PDB entry 6X2O | X-ray diffraction, 2.55 A resolution | chains A and C of the 3 polymer chains in the assembly

# Chain A
Molecule: GTP-binding nuclear protein Ran
Source organism: Homo sapiens
UniProt: P62826 (RAN_HUMAN); residue numbers follow UniProt; this construct covers 1-216
Amino-acid sequence (216 residues; row label = number of the first residue in the row):
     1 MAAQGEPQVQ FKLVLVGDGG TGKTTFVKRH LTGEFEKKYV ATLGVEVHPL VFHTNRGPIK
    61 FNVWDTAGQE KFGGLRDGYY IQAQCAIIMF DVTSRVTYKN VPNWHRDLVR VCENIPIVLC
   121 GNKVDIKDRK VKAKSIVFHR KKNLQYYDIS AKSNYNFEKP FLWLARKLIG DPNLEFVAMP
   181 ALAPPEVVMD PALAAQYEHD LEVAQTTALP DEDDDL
Unresolved in the structure: 1-8
Metal / ion sites: Mg2+: Thr24, Thr42 (together with GMP-PNP)
Residues lining bound ligands: GMP-PNP (GNP; phosphoaminophosphonic acid-guanylate ester): Gly17, Asp18, Gly19, Gly20, Thr21, Gly22, Lys23, Thr24, Thr25, Phe35, Glu36, Lys37, Lys38, Tyr39, Val40, Ala41, Thr42, Thr66, Ala67, Gly68, Gln69, Asn122, Lys123, Asp125, Ile126, Ser150, Ala151, Lys152
Curated features (UniProtKB/Swiss-Prot):
  - region: Lys37 to Val45 (Switch-I), Gly68 to Gln84 (Switch-II), Asp211 to Leu216 (Interaction with RANBP1)
  - binding site (GTP): Asp18 to Thr25, Glu36 to Thr42, Gly68, Asn122 to Asp125, Ser150 to Lys152
  - site: Gln69 (Essential for GTP hydrolysis)
  - modified residue: Ala2 (N-acetylalanine), Thr24 (Phosphothreonine), Lys37 (N6-acetyllysine), Lys60 (N6-acetyllysine), Lys71 (N6-acetyllysine), Lys99 (N6-acetyllysine), Lys134 (N6-acetyllysine), Lys159 (N6-acetyllysine)
  - cross-link (Glycyl lysine isopeptide (Lys-Gly)): Lys71 (interchain with G-Cter in SUMO2), Lys152 (interchain with G-Cter in SUMO2)
  - mutagenesis: Gly19 (G19V: Blocks DNA replication; when associated with L-69), Thr24 (T24L: Has low binding affinity for GTP and GDP. Almost completely abolishes interaction with BIRC5; T24N: Has low binding affinity for GTP and GDP. Decreases nuclear import of proteins and RNA ...), Thr25 (T25A: Minor effect on the interaction with the alpha phosphate group of bound GTP), Lys37 (K37Q: Mimics acetylation; enhances the nuclear export of RELA/p65; K37R: Decreased acetylation), Tyr39 (Y39A: Abolishes steric hindrance that traps the essential Q-69 in an unreactive position, and causes slow GTP hydrolysis in wild-type ...), Gln69 (Q69L: Strongly decreased GTPase activity. Probably locked in the GTP-bound form. Loss of interaction with NUTF2. Decreases nuclear location and leads to cytoplasmic location during interphase ...), Glu70 (E70A: Strongly decreases the relase of bound GDP), Arg76 (R76E: Probable loss of interaction with NUTF2. Loss of transport to the nucleus), Lys134 (K134Q: Loss of normal mitotic chromosome segregation and defective mitotic spindle orientation; K134R: Loss of normal mitotic chromosome segregation and formation of sister chromatid bridges), Asp211 to Leu216 (No effect on GTPase activity. Abolishes interaction with RANBP1)

# Chain C
Molecule: Exportin-1
Source organism: Saccharomyces cerevisiae
UniProt: P30822 (XPO1_YEAST); numbering as in UniProt; present here: 1-376, 414-1058
Amino-acid sequence (1024 residues; row label = number of the first residue in the row; note: 37 numbers in that range are skipped by the numbering (no residue carries them; nothing is unmodelled there); numbers below 1 keep their minus sign (Gly-2 is residue -2)):
    -2 GGSMEGILDF SNDLDIALLD QVVSTFYQGS GVQQKQAQEI LTKFQDNPDA WQKADQILQF
    58 STNPQSKFIA LSILDKLITR KWKLLPNDHR IGIRNFVVGM IISMCQDDEV FKTQKNLINK
   118 SDLTLVQILK QEWPQNWPEF IPELIGSSSS SVNVCENNMI VLKLLSEEVF DFSAEQMTQA
   178 KALHLKNSMS KEFEQIFKLC FQVLEQGSSS SLIVATLESL LRYLHWIPYR YIYETNILEL
   238 LSTKFMTSPD TRAITLKCLT EVSNLKIPQD NDLIKRQTVL FFQNTLQQIA TSVMPVTADL
   298 KATYANANGN DQSFLQDLAM FLTTYLARNR ALLESDESLR ELLLNAHQYL IQLSKIEERE
   358 LFKTTLDYWH NLVADLFYE
   414 PLKKHIYEEI CSQLRLVIIE NMVRPEEVLV VENDEGEIVR EFVKESDTIQ LYKSEREVLV
   474 YLTHLNVIDT EEIMISKLAR QIDGSEWSWH NINTLSWAIG SISGTMSEDT EKRFVVTVIK
   534 DLLGLCEQKR GKDNKAVVAS DIMYVVGQYP RFLKAHWNFL RTVILKLFKF MHETHEGVQD
   594 MACDTFIKIV QKCKYHFVIQ QPRESEPFIQ TIIRDIQKTT ADLQPQQVHT FYKACGIIIS
   654 EERSVAERNR LLSDLMQLPN MAWDTIVEQS TANPTLLLDS ETVKIIANII KTNVAVCTSM
   714 GADFYPQLGH IYYNMLQLYR AVSSMISAQV AAEGLIATKT PKVRGLRTIK KEILKLVETY
   774 ISKARNLDDV VKVLVEPLLN AVLEDYMNNV PDARDAEVLN CMTTVVEKVG HMIPQGVILI
   834 LQSVFECTLD MINKDFTEYP EHRVEFYKLL KVINEKSFAA FLELPPAAFK LFVDAICWAF
   894 KHNNRDVEVN GLQIALDLVK NIERMGNVPF ANEFHKNYFF IFVSETFFVL TDSDHKSGFS
   954 KQALLLMKLI SLVYDNKISV PLYQEAEVPQ GTSNQVYLSQ YLANMLSNAF PHLTSEQIAS
  1014 FLSALTKQCK DLVVFKGTLR DFLVQIKEVG GDPTDYLFAE DKENA
Unresolved in the structure: -2, 978-980, 1053-1058
Construct notes: expression tag (-2 to 0); conflict Gly537 (Asp in P30822), Cys539 (Thr in P30822), Glu540 (Val in P30822), Gln541 (Lys in P30822), Cys1022 (Tyr in P30822); engineered mutation Lys582 (Glu in P30822)

# Chain A / chain C interface
Pairs across the interface (64; chain A residue first):
  Lys38(A) - Thr850(C)
  Gly44(A) - Gln35(C)
  Val45(A) - Gln35(C)
  Val47(A) - Gln31(C)
  Trp64(A) - Phe23(C)  hydrophobic
  Trp64(A) - Gln31(C)
  Glu70(A) - Lys1040(C)  salt bridge
  Lys71(A) - Asp947(C)  salt bridge
  Gly74(A) - Thr39(C)
  Gly74(A) - Gln42(C)  hydrogen bond (backbone-side chain)
  Leu75(A) - Phe23(C)  hydrophobic
  Leu75(A) - Leu38(C)
  Leu75(A) - Gln42(C)
  Arg76(A) - Lys73(C)
  Asp77(A) - Phe65(C)
  Asp77(A) - Ser69(C)
  Asp77(A) - Lys117(C)  salt bridge
  Gly78(A) - Tyr24(C)  hydrogen bond (backbone-side chain)
  Gly78(A) - Phe65(C)
  Tyr79(A) - Phe23(C)  hydrophobic
  Tyr79(A) - Gln35(C)  hydrogen bond
  Tyr79(A) - Thr39(C)
  Ile81(A) - Tyr24(C)
  Ile81(A) - Gln62(C)
  Ile81(A) - Phe65(C)  hydrophobic
  Gln82(A) - Gln25(C)  hydrogen bond
  Gln82(A) - Gln62(C)
  Pro102(A) - Phe169(C)
  Asn103(A) - Phe169(C)
  Arg106(A) - Phe169(C)
  Arg106(A) - Gln173(C)
  Arg110(A) - Leu120(C)
  Arg110(A) - Leu161(C)
  Arg110(A) - Glu164(C)  salt bridge
  Arg110(A) - Glu165(C)  salt bridge
  Val111(A) - Asn113(C)
  Glu113(A) - Asn116(C)  hydrogen bond
  Arg129(A) - Ser459(C)
  Lys134(A) - Gln463(C)
  His139(A) - Glu357(C)  salt bridge
  Arg140(A) - Met317(C)
  Arg140(A) - Lys360(C)
  Arg140(A) - Thr361(C)  hydrogen bond
  Arg140(A) - Asp364(C)  salt bridge
  Lys141(A) - Lys254(C)  hydrogen bond (backbone-side chain)
  Lys141(A) - Thr257(C)
  Lys141(A) - Glu258(C)  salt bridge
  Asn143(A) - Lys254(C)  hydrogen bond
  Asn143(A) - Ser310(C)
  Asn143(A) - Gln313(C)  hydrogen bond
  Asn143(A) - Asp314(C)  hydrogen bond
  Gln145(A) - Glu355(C)  hydrogen bond
  Gln145(A) - Glu357(C)
  Tyr146(A) - Glu357(C)
  Asp148(A) - Asp460(C)
  Tyr155(A) - Val456(C)  hydrophobic
  Tyr155(A) - Glu458(C)
  Tyr155(A) - Asp460(C)  hydrogen bond
  Lys167(A) - Gln309(C)
  Pro172(A) - Ala302(C)
  Pro172(A) - Asn303(C)
  Thr206(A) - Ile749(C)
  Ala208(A) - Lys752(C)
  Glu212(A) - Arg757(C)
Other interface residues (no listed pair), chain A (43 interface residues in all): Lys12, Leu43, Val96, Asp128, Ala133, Ser153, Asn156
Other interface residues (no listed pair), chain C (55 interface residues in all): Ile66, Asp72, Ala304, Thr461, Ser467, Asp899, Lys949, Ser950

# In short
The interface between chain A and chain C involves 43 residues on one side and 55 on the other; the contacts
include 12 hydrogen bonds and 8 salt bridges. Polar contacts include Glu70(A)-Lys1040(C), Lys71(A)-Asp947(C)
and Asp77(A)-Lys117(C). Chain A binds GMP-PNP.
Here chain A is GTP-binding nuclear protein Ran (Homo sapiens) and chain C is Exportin-1 (Saccharomyces
cerevisiae). Entry 6X2O (Crystal Structure of unliganded CRM1(E571K)-Ran-RanBP1) was determined by X-ray
diffraction together with 6X2M, 6X2P, 6X2R, 6X2S, 6X2U, 6X2V and 3 further entries from the same study.
